1BOH - chain A; structure by X-ray diffraction, 2.30 A resolution.

Chain A:
Protein: Rhodanese
Source organism: Bos taurus
Notes: EC 2.8.1.1
Reference sequence: P00586 (THTR_BOVIN); residues 1-296 here = UniProt positions 1-296
Chain sequence (296 residues; each row starts with the number of its first residue):
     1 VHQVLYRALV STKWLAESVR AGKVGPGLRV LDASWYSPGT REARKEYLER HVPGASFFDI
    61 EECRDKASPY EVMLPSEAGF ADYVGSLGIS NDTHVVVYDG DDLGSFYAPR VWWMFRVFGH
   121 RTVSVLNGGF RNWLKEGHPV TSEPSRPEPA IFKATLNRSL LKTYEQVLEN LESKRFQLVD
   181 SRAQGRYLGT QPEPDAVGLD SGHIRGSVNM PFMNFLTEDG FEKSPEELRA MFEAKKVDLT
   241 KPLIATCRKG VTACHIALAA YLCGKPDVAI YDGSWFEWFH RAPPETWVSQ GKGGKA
Unresolved in the structure: 294-296
Construct notes: modified residue (247)
Modified / non-standard residues: C247 (s-mercaptocysteine; CSS)
Curated features (UniProtKB/Swiss-Prot):
  - modified residue: K236 (N6-acetyllysine)

In short:
Chain A is Rhodanese (Bos taurus); the structure, Sulfur-substituted rhodanese (orthorhombic form), was
determined by X-ray diffraction, deposited together with 1BOI.
